PDB entry 8ASV | electron microscopy, 4.35 A resolution (low resolution: residue-level contacts below are approximate; hydrogen-bond / salt-bridge calls are withheld) | chains A and C of the 10 polymer chains in the assembly

[Chain A]
Name: Elongator complex protein 1
Source organism: Saccharomyces cerevisiae
UniProt: Q06706 (ELP1_YEAST); residues 1-1349 here = UniProt positions 1-1349
Amino-acid sequence (1349 residues; each row starts with the number of its first residue):
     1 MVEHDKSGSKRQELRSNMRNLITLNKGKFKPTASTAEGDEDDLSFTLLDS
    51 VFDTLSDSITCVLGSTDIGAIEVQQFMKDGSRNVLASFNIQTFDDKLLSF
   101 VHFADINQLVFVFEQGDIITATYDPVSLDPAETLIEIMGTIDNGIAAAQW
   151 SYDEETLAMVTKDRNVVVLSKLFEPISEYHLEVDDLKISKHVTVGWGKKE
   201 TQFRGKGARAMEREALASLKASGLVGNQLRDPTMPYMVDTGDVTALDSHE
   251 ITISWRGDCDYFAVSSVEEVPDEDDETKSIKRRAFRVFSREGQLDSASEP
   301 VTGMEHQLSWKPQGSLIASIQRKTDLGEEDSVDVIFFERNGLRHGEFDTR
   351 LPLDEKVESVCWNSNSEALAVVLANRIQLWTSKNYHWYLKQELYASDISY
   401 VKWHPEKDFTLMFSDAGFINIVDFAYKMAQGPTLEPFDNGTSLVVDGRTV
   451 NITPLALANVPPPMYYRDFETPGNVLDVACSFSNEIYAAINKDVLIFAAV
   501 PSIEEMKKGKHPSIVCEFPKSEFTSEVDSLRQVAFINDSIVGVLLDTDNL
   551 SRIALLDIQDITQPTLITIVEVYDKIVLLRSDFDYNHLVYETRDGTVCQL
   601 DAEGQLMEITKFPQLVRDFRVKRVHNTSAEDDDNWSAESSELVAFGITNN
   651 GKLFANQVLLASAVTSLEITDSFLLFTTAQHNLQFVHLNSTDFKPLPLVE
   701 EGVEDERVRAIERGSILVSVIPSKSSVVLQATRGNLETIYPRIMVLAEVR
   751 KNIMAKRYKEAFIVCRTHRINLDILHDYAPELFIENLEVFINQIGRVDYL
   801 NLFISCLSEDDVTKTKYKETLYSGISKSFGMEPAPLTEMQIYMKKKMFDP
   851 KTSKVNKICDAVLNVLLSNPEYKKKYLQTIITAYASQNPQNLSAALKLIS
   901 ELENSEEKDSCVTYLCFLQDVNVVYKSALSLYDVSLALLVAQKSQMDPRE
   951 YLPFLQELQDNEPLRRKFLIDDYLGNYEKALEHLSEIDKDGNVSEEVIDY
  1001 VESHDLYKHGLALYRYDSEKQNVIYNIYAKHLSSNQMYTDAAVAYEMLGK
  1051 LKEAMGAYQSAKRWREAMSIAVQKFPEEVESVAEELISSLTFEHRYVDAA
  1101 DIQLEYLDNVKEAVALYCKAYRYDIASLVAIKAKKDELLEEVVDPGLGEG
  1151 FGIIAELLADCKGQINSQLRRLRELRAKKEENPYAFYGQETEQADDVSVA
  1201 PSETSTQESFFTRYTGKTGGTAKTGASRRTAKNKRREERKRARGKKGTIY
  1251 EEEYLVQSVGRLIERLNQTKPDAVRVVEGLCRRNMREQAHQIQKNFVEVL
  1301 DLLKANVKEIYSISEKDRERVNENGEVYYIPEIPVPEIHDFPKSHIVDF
Unresolved in the structure: 1-17, 1182-1241, 1313-1349
UniProt features mapped onto this chain:
  - region: Arg1228 to Lys1246 (Required for binding to tRNA)
  - modified residue (Phosphoserine): Ser529, Ser539, Ser551, Ser636, Ser828, Ser1198, Ser1202, Ser1205, Ser1209
  - mutagenesis: Ser529 (S529A: Does not affect elongator complex activity), Ser539 (S539A: Does not affect elongator complex activity), Ser551 (S551A: Does not affect elongator complex activity), Ser636 (S636A: Does not affect elongator complex activity), Ser828 (S828A: Does not affect elongator complex activity), Arg1063 (R1063A: Disrupts dimer formation and elongator complex formation but does not affect binding to tRNA; when associated with A-1282 and A-1286), Ser1198 (S1198A: Does not affect elongator complex activity. Loss of elongator complex activity, reduced levels of mcm5U and ncm5U on tRNA and reduced interaction with HRR25 but no effect on elongator complex ...), Ser1202 (S1202A: Does not affect elongator complex activity. Loss of elongator complex activity, reduced levels of mcm5U and ncm5U on tRNA and reduced interaction with HRR25 but no effect on elongator complex ...), Ser1205 (S1205A: Does not affect elongator complex activity), Ser1209 (S1209A: Loss of phosphorylation at this site. Loss of elongator complex activity. Almost complete loss of mcm5U and ncm5U on tRNA. Does not affect elongator complex assembly ...), Arg1228 to Lys1245 (Loss of elongator complex activity. Abolishes binding to tRNA. Does not disrupt elongator complex assembly but decreases association of ELP1 with ELP5 and KTI12 ...), Arg1228 to Arg1235 (Some loss of elongator complex activity), 3 further mutagenesis entries in UniProt
From the paper describing this entry:
  - mutagenesis - D1160A/Q1164A/R1171A, Y1254A/R1261A/R1265A: abolished catalytic activity

[Chain C]
Name: Elongator complex protein 3
Source organism: Saccharomyces cerevisiae
Notes: EC 2.3.1.-
UniProt: Q02908 (ELP3_YEAST); residue numbers follow UniProt; this construct covers 1-557
Amino-acid sequence (557 residues; row label = number of the first residue in the row):
     1 MARHGKGPKTNKKKLAPEKERFIQCCADITLELTDSLTSGTTREINLNGL
    51 ITKYSKKYKLKQQPRLTDIINSIPDQYKKYLLPKLKAKPVRTASGIAVVA
   101 VMCKPHRCPHIAYTGNICVYCPGGPDSDFEYSTQSYTGYEPTSMRAIRAR
   151 YDPYEQARGRVEQLKQLGHSIDKVEYVLMGGTFMSLPKEYREDFIVKLHN
   201 ALSGFNGNDIDEAILYSQQSLTKCVGITIETRPDYCTQTHLDDMLKYGCT
   251 RLEIGVQSLYEDVARDTNRGHTVRSVCETFAVSKDAGYKVVSHMMPDLPN
   301 VGMERDIEQFKEYFENPDFRTDGLKIYPTLVIRGTGLYELWKTGRYKSYS
   351 ANALVDLVARILALVPPWTRIYRVQRDIPMPLVTSGVDNGNLRELALARM
   401 KDLGTTCRDVRTREVGIQEVHHKVQPDQVELIRRDYYANGGWETFLSYED
   451 PKKDILIGLLRLRKASKKYTYRKEFTSQRTSIVRELHVYGSVVPLHSRDP
   501 RKFQHQGFGTLLMEEAERIAKEEHGSEKISVISGVGVRNYYGKLGYELDG
   551 PYMSKRI
Unresolved in the structure: 1-93
UniProt features mapped onto this chain:
  - binding site ([4Fe-4S] cluster): Cys108, Cys118, Cys121
  - binding site (acetyl-CoA): Lys173, Glu485 to Val488, Phe508 to Thr510, Tyr541
  - cross-link: Lys453 (Glycyl lysine isopeptide (Lys-Gly) (interchain with G-Cter in ubiquitin))
  - mutagenesis: Lys53 (K53A: Does not affect tRNA modification), Lys56 (K56A: Does not affect tRNA modification), Lys57 (K57A: Does not affect tRNA modification), Lys59 (K59A: Does not affect tRNA modification), Lys61 (K61A: Does not affect tRNA modification), Arg65 (R65A: Does not affect tRNA modification), Lys78 (K78A: Does not affect tRNA modification), Lys79 (K79A: Does not affect tRNA modification), Lys86 to Lys88 (Decreased tRNA modification), Arg91 (R91A: Decreased tRNA modification), Cys103 (C103A: Impaired tRNA wobble uridine modification), Cys108 (C108A: Dissociation of the elongator complex following assembly. Abolished interaction with KTI11 and KTI12; C108S: Eliminates iron contents; when associated with S-118 and S-121), 19 further mutagenesis entries in UniProt
Metal / ion sites: 4Fe-4S cluster Fe: Cys108, Cys118, Cys121
Ligand contacts: 4Fe-4S cluster (SF4): Cys108, His110, Ile117, Cys118, Tyr120, Cys121, Gln134, Gly181, Arg232, Arg269
From the paper describing this entry:
  - mutagenesis - W341A/K342A: unchanged catalytic activity
  - catalytic residues: Lys325, Tyr327 (proposed by the authors, not directly observed)

[How chain A and chain C interact]
Contacting residue pairs - 67 pairs, chain A then chain C:
  Thr193(A) - Arg345(C)
  Trp196(A) - Asn116(C)
  Gly197(A) - Gly115(C)
  Gly197(A) - Asn116(C)
  Lys198(A) - Asn116(C)
  Lys199(A) - Arg107(C)
  Lys206(A) - Ala112(C)
  Lys206(A) - Thr114(C)
  Lys206(A) - Gly115(C)
  Ala210(A) - Ala112(C)
  Ala210(A) - Tyr113(C)
  Met211(A) - Ala112(C)
  Glu212(A) - Arg107(C)
  Glu212(A) - Ile111(C)
  Arg213(A) - Ser185(C)
  Arg213(A) - Pro187(C)
  Leu224(A) - Tyr113(C)
  Asn227(A) - Asp234(C)
  Arg230(A) - Tyr113(C)
  Pro232(A) - Arg265(C)
  Pro232(A) - Arg269(C)
  Asn340(A) - Arg305(C)
  His344(A) - Glu312(C)
  Asn384(A) - Pro317(C)
  Tyr385(A) - Glu312(C)
  Tyr385(A) - Glu315(C)
  Tyr385(A) - Asn316(C)
  Ala458(A) - Glu523(C)
  Asn459(A) - Arg433(C)
  Asn459(A) - Asp435(C)
  Asn459(A) - Trp442(C)
  Asn459(A) - Glu523(C)
  Pro461(A) - Tyr437(C)
  Pro461(A) - Trp442(C)
  Pro463(A) - Tyr437(C)
  Met464(A) - Tyr437(C)
  Arg709(A) - Glu430(C)
  Arg709(A) - Pro451(C)
  Glu712(A) - Arg408(C)
  Arg733(A) - Arg320(C)
  Arg733(A) - Leu364(C)
  Asn735(A) - Trp368(C)
  Asn735(A) - Asp435(C)
  Leu736(A) - Asp435(C)
  Glu737(A) - Ile432(C)
  Glu737(A) - Arg434(C)
  Thr738(A) - Arg433(C)
  Tyr740(A) - Leu431(C)
  Arg742(A) - Gln428(C)
  Arg742(A) - Val429(C)
  Arg742(A) - Glu430(C)
  Arg766(A) - Leu511(C)
  Thr767(A) - Tyr448(C)
  Arg769(A) - Val429(C)
  Arg769(A) - Leu495(C)
  Arg769(A) - Ser497(C)
  Arg769(A) - Arg498(C)
  Asn771(A) - Arg498(C)
  Ser805(A) - Arg498(C)
  Ser805(A) - Arg501(C)
  Cys806(A) - Arg498(C)
  Leu807(A) - Arg498(C)
  Ser808(A) - Arg498(C)
  Lys816(A) - His496(C)
  Glu832(A) - Lys452(C)
  Phe917(A) - Lys502(C)
  Leu918(A) - Arg501(C)
Also at the interface, not in a pair above, chain A (61 interface residues in all): Val194, Arg209, Gly226, Gln228, Leu229, Asp231, Arg256, Gln313, Glu338, Arg339, Leu342, Leu457, Val703, Ala710, Ile739, His768, Tyr914
Also at the interface, not in a pair above, chain C (63 interface residues in all): Pro109, Asp126, Leu186, Thr237, Asp262, Ala264, Asn268, Gly270, His271, Thr272, Glu304, Glu308, Lys311, Pro366, Pro367, Tyr436, Gly441, Phe503, Phe508, Glu514
Interface features reported in the paper:
  - interface residues, chain A: His191(A)

[In short]
61 residues of chain A and 63 residues of chain C are in contact. Chain C binds 4Fe-4S cluster. The paper
reports catalytic residues Lys325(C) and Tyr327(C); D1160A/Q1164A/R1171A and Y1254A/R1261A/R1265A of chain A
abolish catalytic activity.
Chain A is Elongator complex protein 1 and chain C is Elongator complex protein 3, both from Saccharomyces
cerevisiae; the structure, Cryo-EM structure of yeast Elongator complex, was determined by electron
microscopy, deposited together with 8ASW, 8AT6 and 8AVG.
